Entry 8D4E (electron microscopy, 9.20 A resolution (very low resolution: no residue pairs are listed; an interface is given only as per-side residue counts)); this record covers chains M and Z of the 10 polymer chains in the assembly.

Chain M:
Molecule: AP-1 complex subunit mu-1
Source organism: Mus musculus
UniProt: P35585 (AP1M1_MOUSE); numbering as in UniProt (aligned over 2-423)
Chain sequence (422 residues; each row starts with the number of its first residue):
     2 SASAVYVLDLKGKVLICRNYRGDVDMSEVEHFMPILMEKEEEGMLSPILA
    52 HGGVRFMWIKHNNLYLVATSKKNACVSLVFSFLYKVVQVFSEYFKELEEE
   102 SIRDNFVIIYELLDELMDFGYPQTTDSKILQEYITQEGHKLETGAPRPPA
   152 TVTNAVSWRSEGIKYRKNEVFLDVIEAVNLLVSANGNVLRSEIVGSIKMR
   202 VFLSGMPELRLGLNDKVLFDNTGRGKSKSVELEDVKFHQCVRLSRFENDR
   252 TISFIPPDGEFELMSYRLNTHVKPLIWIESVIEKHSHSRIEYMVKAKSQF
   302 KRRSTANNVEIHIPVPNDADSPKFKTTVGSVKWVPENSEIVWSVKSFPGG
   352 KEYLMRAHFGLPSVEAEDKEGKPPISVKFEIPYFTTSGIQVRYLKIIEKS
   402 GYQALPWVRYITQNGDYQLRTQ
Unresolved in the structure: 139-145
Swiss-Prot annotation at these positions:
  - modified residue: Ser2 (N-acetylserine), Thr152 (Phosphothreonine), Thr154 (Phosphothreonine), Thr223 (Phosphothreonine)

Chain Z:
Molecule: ADP-ribosylation factor 1
Source organism: Homo sapiens
UniProt: P84077 (ARF1_HUMAN); numbering as in UniProt (aligned over 2-181)
Chain sequence (180 residues; row label = number of the first residue in the row):
     2 GNIFANLFKGLFGKKEMRILMVGLDAAGKTTILYKLKLGEIVTTIPTIGF
    52 NVETVEYKNISFTVWDVGGQDKIRPLWRHYFQNTQGLIFVVDSNDRERVN
   102 EAREELMRMLAEDELRDAVLLVFANKQDLPNAMNAAEITDKLGLHSLRHR
   152 NWYIQATCATSGDGLYEGLDWLSNQLRNQK
Ligand contacts: GTP (guanosine-5'-triphosphate): Asp26, Ala27, Ala28, Gly29, Lys30, Thr31, Thr32, Thr45, Ile46, Pro47, Thr48, Gly69, Gly70, Lys127, Ala160, Thr161
Swiss-Prot annotation at these positions:
  - region: Asn3 to Lys16 (Important for the stable binding to the membranes)
  - binding site (GTP): Gly24 to Thr32, Asn126 to Asp129, Ala160
  - modified residue: Gly2 (N-acetylglycine)
  - lipidation: Gly2 (N-myristoyl glycine)
  - natural variant: Tyr35 (Y35H: In PVNH8), Arg99 (R99H: In PVNH8; uncertain significance), Lys127 (K127E: In PVNH8)
  - mutagenesis: Gln71 (Q71L: Inhibits GTP hydrolysis. Coatomer proteins recruitment to the Golgi membrane and formation of coated vesicles are normal ...)

How chain M and chain Z interact:
At this resolution (9 A) residue pairs are not listed: 8 residues of chain M and 5 of chain Z lie at the interface.

In short:
8 residues of chain M and 5 residues of chain Z are in contact. Ligands of chain Z: GTP. UniProt lists 14
GTP-binding residues and one mutagenesis site on chain Z.
Here chain M is AP-1 complex subunit mu-1 (Mus musculus) and chain Z is ADP-ribosylation factor 1 (Homo
sapiens). Entry 8D4E (Asymmetric unit of AP-1, Arf1, Nef lattice on MHC-I lipopeptide incorporated wide(r)
membrane tubes) was determined by electron microscopy together with 7UX3, 8D4C, 8D4D, 8D4F, 8D4G, 8D9R and 5
further entries from the same study.
